PDB entry 7FJ3 | electron microscopy, 4.53 A resolution (low resolution: residue-level contacts below are approximate; hydrogen-bond / salt-bridge calls are withheld) | chains j and k of the 51 polymer chains in the assembly

== Chain j (and k) ==
Protein: Triplex capsid protein 2
Source organism: Suid alphaherpesvirus 1
Notes: chain k of this document is another copy of the same molecule, construct and numbering; everything in this record applies to it too
Reference sequence: G3G8T3 (G3G8T3_9ALPH); residues 1-296 here = UniProt positions 1-296
Amino-acid sequence (296 residues; each row starts with the number of its first residue):
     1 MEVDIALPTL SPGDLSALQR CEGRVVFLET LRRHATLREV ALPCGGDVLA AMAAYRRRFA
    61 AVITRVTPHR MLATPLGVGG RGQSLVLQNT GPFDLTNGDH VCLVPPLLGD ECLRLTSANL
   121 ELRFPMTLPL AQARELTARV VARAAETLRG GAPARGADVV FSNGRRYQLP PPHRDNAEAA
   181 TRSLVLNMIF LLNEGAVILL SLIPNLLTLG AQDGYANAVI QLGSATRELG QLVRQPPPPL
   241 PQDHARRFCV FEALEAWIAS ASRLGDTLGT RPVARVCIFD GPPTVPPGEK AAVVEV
Disordered / not traced: 150-156, 226-247 (chain k: 149-167)
Disulfides: Cys44-Cys112

== Interface between chain j and chain k ==
Pairs across the interface (71; chain j residue first):
  Leu31(j) with Cys277(k); Ile278(k); Phe279(k)
  Arg32(j) with Phe279(k)
  Arg56(j) with His100(k); Arg275(k)
  Arg58(j) with Arg275(k)
  Phe59(j) with Arg275(k); Val276(k); Cys277(k)
  Gly77(j) with Arg81(k)
  Val78(j) with Val294(k)
  Arg134(j) with Glu255(k); Ile258(k)
  Glu135(j) with Phe251(k)
  Ala138(j) with Phe251(k); Ile258(k)
  Arg139(j) with Phe248(k); Phe251(k)
  Val141(j) with Leu254(k)
  Ala142(j) with Leu254(k)
  Leu148(j) with Asn205(k)
  Arg149(j) with Leu202(k); Asn205(k)
  Leu186(j) with Leu206(k)
  Asn187(j) with Val219(k)
  Met188(j) with Trp257(k)
  Ile189(j) with Leu206(k)
  Phe190(j) with Val219(k); Ile220(k); Ser224(k)
  Leu191(j) with Trp257(k)
  Leu192(j) with Leu191(k); Leu199(k); Trp257(k)
  Asn193(j) with Leu199(k); Leu200(k); Ile203(k)
  Glu194(j) with Ser224(k); Ala225(k); Thr226(k)
  Val197(j) with Ala225(k); Thr226(k); Leu229(k)
  Leu199(j) with Met188(k); Ile189(k)
  Tyr215(j) with Ile189(k)
  Val219(j) with Ile189(k)
  Leu222(j) with Arg182(k); Val185(k); Leu186(k)
  Phe251(j) with Ala142(k); Glu146(k)
  Leu254(j) with Ala142(k); Ala145(k); Leu184(k)
  Glu255(j) with Ala138(k); Ala142(k)
  Trp257(j) with Met188(k); Leu264(k)
  Ile258(j) with Ala138(k); Val141(k)
  Ala259(j) with Ala138(k)
  Ala261(j) with Leu264(k)
  Ser262(j) with Arg134(k); Gly265(k)
  Gly265(j) with Ala261(k); Ser262(k)
  Asp266(j) with Leu130(k)
  Leu268(j) with Ile258(k)
  Val296(j) with Arg81(k)
Interface residues without a listed pair, chain j (54 interface residues in all): Thr30, Arg57, Gly79, Thr137, Ala145, Ala157, Gly195, Ala196, Leu200, Gly223, Phe248, Ala253, Thr270
Interface residues without a listed pair, chain k (57 interface residues in all): Gly82, Asn97, Gly98, Arg139, Phe190, Leu192, Ile198, Leu209, Gln221, Gly223, Glu228, Pro238, Val250

== Summary ==
Chain j and chain k form an interface of 54 and 57 residues respectively.
Chain j and chain k are both Triplex capsid protein 2 (Suid alphaherpesvirus 1); the structure, Cryo-EM
structure of PRV A-capid, was determined by electron microscopy together with 7FJ1 from the same study.
